PDB entry 8FNK | electron microscopy, 3.70 A resolution | chains 6 and 14 of the 11 polymer chains in the assembly

# Chain 6
Molecule: RNA-editing substrate-binding complex protein 6 (RESC6)
Source organism: Trypanosoma brucei
UniProt: Q57ZX7 (Q57ZX7_TRYB2); numbering as in UniProt (aligned over 1-516)
Chain sequence (516 residues; each row starts with the number of its first residue):
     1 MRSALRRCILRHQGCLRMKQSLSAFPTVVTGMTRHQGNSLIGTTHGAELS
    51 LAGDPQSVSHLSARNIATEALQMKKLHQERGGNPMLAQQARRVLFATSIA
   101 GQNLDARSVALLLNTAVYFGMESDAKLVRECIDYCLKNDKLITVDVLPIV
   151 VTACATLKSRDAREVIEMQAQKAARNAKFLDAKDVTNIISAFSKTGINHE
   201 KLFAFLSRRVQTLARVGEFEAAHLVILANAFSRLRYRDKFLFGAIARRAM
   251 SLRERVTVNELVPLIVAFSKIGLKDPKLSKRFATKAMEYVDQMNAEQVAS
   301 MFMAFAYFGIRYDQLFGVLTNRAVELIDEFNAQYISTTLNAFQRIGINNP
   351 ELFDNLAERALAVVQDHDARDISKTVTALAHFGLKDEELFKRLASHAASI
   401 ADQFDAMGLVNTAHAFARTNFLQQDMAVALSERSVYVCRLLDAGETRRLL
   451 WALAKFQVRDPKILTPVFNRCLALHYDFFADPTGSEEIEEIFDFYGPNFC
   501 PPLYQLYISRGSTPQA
Disordered / not traced: 1-58, 512-516

# Chain 14
Molecule: RNA-editing substrate-binding complex protein 14 (RESC14)
Source organism: Trypanosoma brucei
UniProt: Q38EL9 (Q38EL9_TRYB2); residue numbers follow UniProt; this construct covers 1-366
Chain sequence (366 residues; numbered 1 to 366; the number before each row is that of its first residue):
     1 MRSGRKLGCFTNRLRLPFFSPCSQITALTASHRCKSYVLKFLRGQLPEDL
    51 KDVNGALGCLYGTLPDVDEFGQFVISPDVVNSFHQFGYVKMPIPVLDHQQ
   101 IDKLADEVNELANNVEHHPKTERLYATSLADLTGGPLFFCQGQWRAAWGM
   151 HDLIYLPTITVAASQILNNSLVRLWYDEVFMKAARTGPCVPWQQNYARWQ
   201 HTKPVNHVTVMIALDTMNKDRGAPCLVPGSHRWREGGLLPPVSYDPTKDE
   251 AHQLNTIWEIINEEEGEMLMDTPPVTVDLRRGEALLIHPLTLFATHGNRS
   301 LDAVRCCFIHYMGEKTYAVQNGPLLPHTTKFQADAMIQGPFYPVVFDPAM
   351 TEELTMLPTAPSEEEA
Disordered / not traced: 1-34, 350-366

# Chain 6 / chain 14 interface
Contacting residue pairs (36; chain 6 residue first):
  H77(6) - R43(14)
  H77(6) - G44(14)
  Q78(6) - K40(14)
  Q78(6) - R43(14)
  Q88(6) - G58(14)
  R91(6) - G44(14)  hydrogen bond (side chain-backbone)
  R91(6) - W148(14)
  R92(6) - G58(14)
  R92(6) - G62(14)
  F95(6) - C59(14)  hydrophobic
  F95(6) - L60(14)  hydrophobic
  F95(6) - K103(14)
  F95(6) - E107(14)
  A96(6) - K103(14)
  Y118(6) - F41(14)
  Y118(6) - R43(14)
  Y118(6) - G44(14)
  Y118(6) - Q45(14)
  F119(6) - G44(14)
  F119(6) - W148(14)
  G120(6) - W148(14)
  E122(6) - K120(14)  salt bridge
  E122(6) - W148(14)
  S123(6) - P119(14)
  D124(6) - E110(14)
  D124(6) - H118(14)  salt bridge
  K126(6) - K103(14)
  K126(6) - D106(14)
  R129(6) - D106(14)  salt bridge
  T156(6) - Q45(14)
  D161(6) - E116(14)
  K194(6) - F41(14)
  Q333(6) - K35(14)
  D366(6) - K35(14)
  D371(6) - K35(14)  hydrogen bond (side chain-backbone)
  Y436(6) - H327(14)
Other interface residues (no listed pair), chain 6 (26 interface residues in all): V117, S159, D368, R370
Other interface residues (no listed pair), chain 14 (24 interface residues in all): S36, Y37, L42, L46

# Summary
The interface between chain 6 and chain 14 involves 26 residues on one side and 24 on the other, with 2
hydrogen bonds and 3 salt bridges. Among the polar pairs are E122(6)-K120(14), D124(6)-H118(14) and
R129(6)-D106(14).
Here chain 6 is RNA-editing substrate-binding complex protein 6 (RESC6) and chain 14 is RNA-editing
substrate-binding complex protein 14 (RESC14), both from Trypanosoma brucei. Entry 8FNK (Cryo-EM structure of
RNase-untreated RESC-B in trypanosomal RNA editing) was determined by electron microscopy together with 8FN4,
8FN6, 8FNC, 8FNF and 8FNI from the same study.
